PDB entry 7YOV | electron microscopy, 3.25 A resolution | chains C and A of the 5 polymer chains in the assembly

== Chain C ==
Name: NDV P protein
From: Avian orthoavulavirus 1
UniProtKB: A0A0S2UXI9 (A0A0S2UXI9_9MONO); residues 1-399 here = UniProt positions 1-399
Amino-acid sequence (399 residues; row label = number of the first residue in the row):
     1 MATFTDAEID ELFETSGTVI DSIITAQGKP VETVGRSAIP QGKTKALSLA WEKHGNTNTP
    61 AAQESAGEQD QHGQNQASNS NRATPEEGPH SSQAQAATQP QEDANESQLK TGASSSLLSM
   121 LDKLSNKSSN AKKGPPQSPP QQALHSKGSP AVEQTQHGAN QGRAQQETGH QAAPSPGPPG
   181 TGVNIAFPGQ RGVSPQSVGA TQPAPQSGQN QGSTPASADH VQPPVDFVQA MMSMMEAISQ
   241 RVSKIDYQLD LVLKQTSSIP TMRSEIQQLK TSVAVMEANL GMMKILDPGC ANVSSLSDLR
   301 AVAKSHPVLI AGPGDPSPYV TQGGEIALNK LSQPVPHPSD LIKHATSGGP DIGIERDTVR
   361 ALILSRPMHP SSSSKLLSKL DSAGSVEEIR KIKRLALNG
Not modelled in the structure: 1-235, 307-399

== Chain A ==
Name: RNA-directed RNA polymerase L
From: Avian orthoavulavirus 1
Notes: EC 2.7.7.48, 3.6.1.-, 2.7.7.88, 2.1.1.-
UniProtKB: A0A0S2UX53 (A0A0S2UX53_9MONO); numbering as in UniProt (aligned over 1-2204)
Amino-acid sequence (2211 residues; numbered 1 to 2211; the number before each row is that of its first residue):
     1 MAGSGSERAE HQIILPESHL SSPLVKHKLL YYWKLTGLPL PDECDFDHLI LSRQWKKILE
    61 SSTPDIERMI KLGRSVHQTL SHSSKLTGIL HPRCLEDLVG LDIPDSTNKF RRIEKKIQIH
   121 NTRYGEPFTR LCSYVEKKLL GSSWTHKIRR SEEFDSLRTD PAFWFHSSWS TAKFAWLHVK
   181 QIQRHLIVAA RTRSASNKLV TLSHRSGQVF ITPELVIVTH TNENKFTCLS QELVLMYADM
   241 MEGRDMVNII SSTAVHLRCL AEKIDDILRL VDALARDLGN QVYDVVALME GFAYGAVQLL
   301 EPSGTFAGDF FSFNLQELRD TLICLLPQRI ADSVTHAIAN IFSGLEQNQA AEMLCLLRLW
   361 GHPLLESRAA AKAVRAQMCA PKMVDFDMIL QVLSFFKGTI INGYRKKNAG VWPRVKAHTI
   421 YGNVIAQLHA DSAEISHDIM LREYKNLSAI EFEACIEYDP VTNLSMFLKD KAIAHPRNNW
   481 LASFRRNLLS EEQKKNVQDS TSTNRLLIEF LESNDFDPYK EMEYLTTLEY LRDDSVAVSY
   541 SLKEEEVKVN GRIFAKLTKK LRNCQVMAEG ILADQIAPFF QGNGVIQDSI SLTKSMLAMS
   601 QLSYNSNRKR ITDCKERVSS SRNHDLKGKH RRRVATFITT DLQKYCLNWR YQTIKLFAHA
   661 INQLMGLPHF FEWIHLRLMD TTMFVGDPFN PPSDPTDYDL TKVPNDDIYI VSARGGIEGL
   721 CQKLWTMISI AAIQLAAARS HCRVACMVQG DNQVIAVTRE VRPDDSPESV LTQLHEASDN
   781 FFRELIHVNH LIGHNLKDRE TIRSDTFFIY SKRIFKDGAI LSQVLKNSSK LVLVSGDLSE
   841 NTVMSCANIS STVARLCENG LPKDFCYYLN YLMSCIQTYF DSEFSITSST QSGSNQSWIN
   901 DIPFIHSYVL TPAQLGGLSN LQYSRLYTRN IGDPGTTAFA EVKRLEAVGL LGPNIMTNIL
   961 TRPPGNGDWA SLCNDPYSFN FESVASPSIV LKKHTQRVLF ETCSNPLLSG VHTEDNEAEE
  1021 KALAEYLLNQ EVIHPRVAHA IMEASSVGRR KQIQGLVDTT NTVIKIALSR KPLGIKRLAR
  1081 IINYSSMHAM LFRDDVFLSN RANHPLVSSD MCSLALADYA RNRSWSPLTG GRKILGVSNP
  1141 DTIELVEGEI LSISGGCSKC DSGDEQFTWF HLPSNIELTD DTSKNPPMRV PYLGSKTQER
  1201 RAASLAKIAH MSPHVKAALR ASSVLIWAYG DNDINWTAAL KLARSRCNIS SEYLRLLSPL
  1261 PTAGNLQHRL DDGITQMTFT PASLYRVSPY VHISNDSQRL FTEEGVKEGN VVYQQIMLLG
  1321 LSLIESLFPM TVTKTYDEIT LHLHSKFSCC IREAPVAVPF ELTGVAPDLR VVASNKFMYD
  1381 PNPVAEGDFA RLDLAIFKSY ELNLESYSTV ELMNILSISS GKLIGQSVVS YDEETSIKND
  1441 AIIVYDNTRN WISEAQNSDV VRLFEYAALE VLLDCSYQLY YLRVRGLNNV VLYMSDLYKN
  1501 MPGILLSNIA ATISHPIIHS RLHTVGLISH DGSHQLADTD FIELSAKLLV SCTRRVVSGL
  1561 YAGNKYDLLF PSVLDDNLNE KMLQLISRLC CLYTVLFATT REIPKIRGLP AEEKCAMLTE
  1621 YLLSDAVRPL LSPEQVDSIT SPSIVTFPAN LYYMSRKSLN LIREREDRDS ILALMFPQEP
  1681 LFEFPLVQDI GARVKDQLTM KPAAFLHELD LSAPARYDAY TLEQARSDCA LADMGEDQLV
  1741 RYLFRGVGTA SSSWYKASHL LSVPEIRCAR HGNSLYLAEG SGAIMSLLEL HIPHETIYYN
  1801 TLFSNEMNPP QRHFGPTPTQ FLNSVVYRNL QAEVPCKDGF VQEFRTLWRE NTEESDLTSD
  1861 KAVGYITSVV PYRSVSLLHC DIEIPPGSNQ SLLDQLATNL SLIAMHSVRE GGVVIVKILY
  1921 SMGYYFHLLV NLFTPCSVKG YVLSNGYACR GDMECYVVFV MGYLGGPTFV NEVVRMAKTL
  1981 IQRHGTLLAK SDETALMALF TSQKQRVDNI LSSPLPRLAK LLRRNIDTAL IEAGGQPVRP
  2041 FCAESLVNTL SDITQTTQVI ASHIDTVIRS VIYMEAEGDL ADTVFLFTPY NLSIDGKKRT
  2101 SLKQCTRQIL EVTILGLGPE DLNRVGDIIS LILRGTISLE DLIPLRTYLK MSTCPKYLKS
  2161 VLGLTKLREM FSDGSMLYLT RAQQKFYMKT VGNAVKGYYN SSKNENLYFQ G
Not modelled in the structure: 1-7, 545-552, 584-587, 612-628, 889-893, 1195-1208, 1266-1277, 1303-1309, 1385-2211
Differences from the reference sequence: expression tag (2205-2211)
Disulfides: C1112-C1350, C1157-C1160
What the authors report for this chain:
  - mutagenesis - R552A, I553A, Y645A, D751A, N752A: decreased catalytic activity
  - mutagenesis - D641A, E718A: unchanged catalytic activity
  - catalytic residues: G750 to N752

== Chain C / chain A interface ==
Pairs across the interface (42):
  T271(C) with Y421(A); G422(A)
  A274(C) with Y421(A), hydrophobic
  V275(C) with Y421(A), hydrophobic
  N279(C) with F386(A); L390(A)
  M282(C) with L390(A), hydrophobic; S448(A); A449(A), hydrophobic; L656(A)
  M283(C) with F386(A), hydrophobic
  I285(C) with Y651(A); K655(A); L656(A), hydrophobic; H659(A)
  L286(C) with Y651(A); Q652(A); K655(A); L656(A), hydrophobic
  P288(C) with Y651(A), hydrophobic; L676(A), hydrophobic; M679(A), hydrophobic
  A291(C) with Y651(A); H669(A); L676(A), hydrophobic
  S294(C) with P668(A)
  S295(C) with H659(A), hydrogen bond; N662(A); Q663(A), hydrogen bond (backbone-side chain); P668(A), hydrogen bond (backbone-backbone)
  L296(C) with K416(A), hydrogen bond (backbone-side chain); N662(A); G666(A); L667(A)
  S297(C) with K416(A), hydrogen bond (backbone-side chain); Q663(A)
  D298(C) with K416(A), salt bridge; H418(A), salt bridge
  L299(C) with E451(A); H659(A)
  R300(C) with H418(A), hydrogen bond (side chain-backbone); Y421(A), hydrogen bond
Interface residues without a listed pair, chain C (21 interface residues in all): A278, D287, C290, N292
Interface residues without a listed pair, chain A (27 interface residues in all): K397, T419, K445, N446, L528

== Overview ==
Chain C and chain A form an interface of 21 and 27 residues respectively, with 7 hydrogen bonds and 2 salt
bridges. Among the polar pairs are D298(C)-K416(A), D298(C)-H418(A) and S295(C)-H659(A). From the paper: the
catalytic residue G750(A); R552A, I553A and Y645A of chain A, among others, reduce catalytic activity; 7
substitutions were tested in all.
Chain C is NDV P protein and chain A is RNA-directed RNA polymerase L, both from Avian orthoavulavirus 1; the
structure, Cryo-EM structure of RNA polymerase in complex with P protein tetramer of Newcastle disease virus,
was determined by electron microscopy together with 7YOT and 7YOU from the same study.
